6W6H - chains D and E of the 7 polymer chains in the assembly; structure by electron microscopy, 3.30 A resolution.

[Chain D (and E)]
Molecule: Chaperone protein ClpB
Source organism: Mycobacterium tuberculosis
Notes: chain E of this document is another copy of the same molecule, construct and numbering; everything in this record applies to it too
UniProt: P9WPD0 (CLPB_MYCTO); residues 1-848 here = UniProt positions 1-848
Sequence (848 residues; row label = number of the first residue in the row):
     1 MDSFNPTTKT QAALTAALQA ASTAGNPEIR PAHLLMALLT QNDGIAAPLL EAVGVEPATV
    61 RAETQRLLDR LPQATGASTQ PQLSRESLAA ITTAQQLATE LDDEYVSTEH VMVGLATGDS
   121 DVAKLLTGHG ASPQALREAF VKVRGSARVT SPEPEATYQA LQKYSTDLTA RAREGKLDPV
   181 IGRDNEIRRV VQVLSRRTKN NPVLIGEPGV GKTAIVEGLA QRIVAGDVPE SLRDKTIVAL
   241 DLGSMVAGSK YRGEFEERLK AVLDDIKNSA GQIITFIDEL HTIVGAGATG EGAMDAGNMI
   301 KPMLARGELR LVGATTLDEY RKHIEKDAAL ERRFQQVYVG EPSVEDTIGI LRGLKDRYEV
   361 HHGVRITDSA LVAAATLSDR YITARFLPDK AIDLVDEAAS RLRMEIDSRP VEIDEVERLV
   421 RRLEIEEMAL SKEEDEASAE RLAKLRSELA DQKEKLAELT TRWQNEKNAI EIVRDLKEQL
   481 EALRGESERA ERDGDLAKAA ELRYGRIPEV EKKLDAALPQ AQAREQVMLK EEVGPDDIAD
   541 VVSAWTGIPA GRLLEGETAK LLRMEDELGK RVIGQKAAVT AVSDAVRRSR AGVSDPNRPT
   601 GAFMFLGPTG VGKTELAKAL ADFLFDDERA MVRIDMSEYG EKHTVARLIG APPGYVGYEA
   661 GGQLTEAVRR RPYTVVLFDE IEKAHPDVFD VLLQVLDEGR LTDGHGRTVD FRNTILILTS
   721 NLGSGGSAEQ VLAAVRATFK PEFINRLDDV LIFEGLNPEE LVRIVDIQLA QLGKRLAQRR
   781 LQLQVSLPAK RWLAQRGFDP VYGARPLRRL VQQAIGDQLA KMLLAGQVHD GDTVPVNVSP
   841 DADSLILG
Not modelled in the structure: 1-158, 289-294, 411-529, 846-848 (chain E: 1-158, 247-251, 285-296, 408-529, 846-848)
Small-molecule neighbours:
  - ATP-gamma-S (AGS; phosphothiophosphoric acid-adenylate ester), molecule 1: Asp-178, Pro-179, Val-180, Ile-181, Pro-208, Gly-209, Val-210, Gly-211, Lys-212, Thr-213, Ala-214, Thr-316, Ile-350, Leu-354, Pro-388, Asp-389, Ile-392
  - ATP-gamma-S (AGS), molecule 2: Ala-329, Arg-332, Arg-333
  - ATP-gamma-S (AGS), molecule 3: Arg-571, Val-572, Ile-573, Pro-608, Thr-609, Gly-610, Val-611, Gly-612, Lys-613, Thr-614, Glu-615, Glu-680, Asn-721, Leu-756, Ile-764, Gln-768, Ala-804, Arg-805, Arg-808
Swiss-Prot annotation at these positions:
  - binding site (ATP): Gly-206 to Thr-213, Gly-607 to Thr-614
From the paper describing this entry:
  - mutagenesis - L18R, S22R, L88R, T92R: unchanged catalytic activity (ATP hydrolysis)
  - mutagenesis - R365A, D368R, E434K, E436R: unchanged catalytic activity (ClpB ATPase activity)
  - mutagenesis - R422A: abolished catalytic activity on refold a protein substrate
  - mutagenesis - L18R, L88R, R365A, D368R, E436R, L496A, Y504A: abolished catalytic activity
  - mutagenesis - E434K: decreased catalytic activity on aggregated luciferase reactivation
  - mutagenesis - Q11R, T15R: abolished expression
  - mutagenesis - S22R, T92R: decreased catalytic activity on aggregate luciferase reactivation
  - mutagenesis - R503A: unchanged catalytic activity

[Chain D / chain E interface]
Contacting residue pairs (44):
  Thr-166(D) / Arg-306(E)
  Arg-171(D) / Arg-306(E)
  Asp-178(D) / Arg-197(E)  salt bridge
  Asp-241(D) / Pro-302(E)
  Ser-244(D) / Lys-260(E)
  Ala-247(D) / Glu-256(E)
  Lys-250(D) / Arg-252(E)
  Lys-250(D) / Gly-253(E)
  Glu-279(D) / Lys-301(E)  salt bridge
  Arg-357(D) / Arg-197(E)
  Tyr-358(D) / Arg-197(E)
  His-361(D) / Arg-196(E)  hydrogen bond (side chain-backbone)
  His-361(D) / Arg-197(E)
  His-362(D) / Ser-195(E)
  Asp-389(D) / Arg-332(E)  salt bridge
  Asp-393(D) / Arg-196(E)  salt bridge
  Asp-393(D) / Thr-198(E)
  Asp-396(D) / Arg-197(E)  hydrogen bond (side chain-backbone)
  Asp-396(D) / Thr-198(E)  hydrogen bond (side chain-backbone)
  Glu-397(D) / Arg-196(E)  salt bridge
  Ser-400(D) / Gln-192(E)
  Arg-401(D) / Gln-192(E)
  Met-404(D) / Arg-188(E)
  Met-404(D) / Gln-192(E)
  Arg-409(D) / Arg-188(E)
  His-643(D) / Pro-652(E)
  His-643(D) / Tyr-655(E)
  Ala-646(D) / Pro-653(E)
  Arg-647(D) / Pro-653(E)
  Arg-647(D) / Gly-704(E)
  Ala-651(D) / Pro-653(E)
  Val-656(D) / Tyr-658(E)  hydrophobic
  Gly-657(D) / Pro-653(E)
  Gly-657(D) / Tyr-658(E)
  Gln-663(D) / Gly-706(E)
  Arg-775(D) / Val-593(E)  hydrogen bond (side chain-backbone)
  Arg-775(D) / Ser-594(E)  hydrogen bond (side chain-backbone)
  Arg-775(D) / Asp-595(E)
  Gln-778(D) / Gly-592(E)  hydrogen bond (side chain-backbone)
  Arg-779(D) / Ala-591(E)
  Arg-809(D) / Asn-745(E)  hydrogen bond (side chain-backbone)
  Arg-809(D) / Arg-746(E)
  Leu-819(D) / Val-593(E)  hydrophobic
  Leu-824(D) / Arg-587(E)
Other interface residues (no listed pair), chain D (50 interface residues in all): Pro-208, Gly-209, Gly-243, Gly-248, Arg-385, Asp-407, Ser-408, Glu-638, Thr-644, Gly-650, Tyr-655, Ala-660, Leu-776, Gln-812, Gly-816, Asp-817, Ala-820
Other interface residues (no listed pair), chain E (43 interface residues in all): Arg-189, Val-191, Arg-222, Asp-227, Pro-229, Asn-298, Met-299, Arg-588, Pro-596, Gly-654, Glu-659, Thr-702, Asp-703, His-705, Glu-742

[In short]
Chain D and chain E form an interface of 50 and 43 residues respectively, with 7 hydrogen bonds and 5 salt
bridges. Among the polar pairs are Asp-178(D)/Arg-197(E), Glu-279(D)/Lys-301(E) and Asp-389(D)/Arg-332(E). The
paper reports that L18R, L88R and R365A of chain D, among others, abolish catalytic activity; Q11R and T15R of
chain D abolish expression; 14 substitutions were tested in all.
Both chains are Chaperone protein ClpB (Mycobacterium tuberculosis). Entry 6W6H (The Mycobacterium
tuberculosis ClpB disaggregase hexamer structure in conformation II in the presence of DnaK chaperone ...) was
determined by electron microscopy together with 6W6I, 6W6J and 6W6G from the same study.
